Entry 4U5W (X-ray diffraction, 1.86 A resolution); this record covers chains B and D of the 4 polymer chains in the assembly.

# Chain B (and D)
Name: Tyrosine-protein kinase HCK
Source organism: Homo sapiens
Notes: EC 2.7.10.2; fragment: SH3-SH2 domain; chain D of this document is another copy of the same molecule, construct and numbering; everything in this record applies to it too
Reference sequence: P08631 (HCK_HUMAN); the author numbering skips numbers that UniProt does not, so the offset changes along the chain: 75-114 = UniProt 72-111; 116-246 = UniProt 112-242
Amino-acid sequence (180 residues; numbered 74 to 254; 1 number in that range is skipped by the numbering (no residue carries it; nothing is unmodelled there); the number before each row is that of its first residue):
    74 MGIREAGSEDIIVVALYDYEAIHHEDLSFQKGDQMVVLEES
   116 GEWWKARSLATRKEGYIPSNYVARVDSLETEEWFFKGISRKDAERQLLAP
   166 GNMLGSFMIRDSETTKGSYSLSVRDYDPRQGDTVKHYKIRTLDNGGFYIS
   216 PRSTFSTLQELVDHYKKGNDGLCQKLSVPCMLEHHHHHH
Disordered / not traced: 74-82, 247-254 (chain D: 74-82, 177-181, 249-254)
Construct notes: initiating methionine (74); expression tag (247-254)
Swiss-Prot annotation at these positions:
  - modified residue: Thr206 (Phosphothreonine), Tyr213 (Phosphotyrosine)
What the authors report for this chain:
  - contacts within the chain: Leu143-Trp148 (hydrophobic contact), Leu143-Phe149 (hydrophobic contact), Leu143-Tyr184 (hydrophobic contact), Leu143-Leu223 (hydrophobic contact)
  - conformationally variable residues (domain motion, side-chain flip): Ser142, Leu143 to Glu146
  - mutagenesis - E93A: unchanged binding to Protein Nef
  - mutagenesis - E93A: decreased catalytic activity on Nef
  - mutagenesis - E93A: unchanged binding to SH3-VC

# Interface between chain B and chain D
Contacting residue pairs (11):
  Ser114(B) - Arg217(D)  hydrogen bond
  Ser114(B) - Asp235(D)
  Gly116(B) - Arg217(D)
  Gly116(B) - His229(D)
  Gly116(B) - Asp235(D)  hydrogen bond (backbone-side chain)
  Glu117(B) - Thr219(D)
  Glu117(B) - Phe220(D)
  Glu117(B) - His229(D)
  Thr179(B) - Glu117(D)  hydrogen bond
  Thr179(B) - Asn135(D)
  Thr180(B) - Glu117(D)
Other interface residues (no listed pair), chain B (7 interface residues in all): Glu113, Ser177
Other interface residues (no listed pair), chain D (8 interface residues in all): Ser218

# In short
7 residues of chain B and 8 residues of chain D are in contact, with 3 hydrogen bonds. Polar pairs include
Ser114(B)-Arg217(D), Gly116(B)-Asp235(D) and Thr179(B)-Glu117(D). The paper reports that E93A of chain B
reduces catalytic activity on Nef; conformational variability at Ser142(B) and Leu143(B).
Chain B and chain D are both Tyrosine-protein kinase HCK (Homo sapiens); the structure, Crystal Structure of
HIV-1 Nef-SF2 Core Domain in Complex with the Src Family Kinase Hck SH3-SH2 ..., was determined by X-ray
diffraction.
